Entry 8A5T (electron microscopy, 3.78 A resolution); this record covers chains A and B.

[Chain A (and B)]
Molecule: Major capsid protein
Organism: Saccharomyces cerevisiae
Notes: chain B of this document is another copy of the same molecule, construct and numbering; everything in this record applies to it too
Reference sequence: P32503 (GAG_SCVLA); residue numbers follow UniProt; this construct covers 1-680
Chain sequence (680 residues; numbered 1 to 680; the number before each row is that of its first residue):
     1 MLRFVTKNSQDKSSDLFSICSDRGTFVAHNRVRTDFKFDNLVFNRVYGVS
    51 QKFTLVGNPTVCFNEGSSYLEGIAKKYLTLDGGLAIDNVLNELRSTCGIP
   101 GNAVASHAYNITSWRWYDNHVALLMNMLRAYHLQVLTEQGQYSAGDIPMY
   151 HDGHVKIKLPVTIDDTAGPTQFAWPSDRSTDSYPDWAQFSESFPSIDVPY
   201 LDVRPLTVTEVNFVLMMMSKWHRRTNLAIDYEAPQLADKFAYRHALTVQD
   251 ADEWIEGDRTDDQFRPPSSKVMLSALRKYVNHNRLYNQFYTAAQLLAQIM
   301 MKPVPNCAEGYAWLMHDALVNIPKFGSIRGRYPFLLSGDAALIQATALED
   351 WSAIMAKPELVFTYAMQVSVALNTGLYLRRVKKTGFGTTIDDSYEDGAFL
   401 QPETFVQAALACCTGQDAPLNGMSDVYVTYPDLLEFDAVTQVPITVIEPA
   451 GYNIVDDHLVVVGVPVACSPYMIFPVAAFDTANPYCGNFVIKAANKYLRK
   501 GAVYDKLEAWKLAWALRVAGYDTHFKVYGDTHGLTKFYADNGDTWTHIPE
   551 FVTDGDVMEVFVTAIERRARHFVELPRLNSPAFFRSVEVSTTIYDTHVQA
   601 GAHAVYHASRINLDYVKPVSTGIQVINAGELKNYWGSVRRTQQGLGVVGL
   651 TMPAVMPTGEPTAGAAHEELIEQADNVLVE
Not modelled in the structure: 652-680
Swiss-Prot annotation at these positions:
  - modified residue: M1 (N-acetylmethionine)

[Interface between chain A and chain B]
Residue-residue contacts - 46 pairs, chain A then chain B:
  C62(A) with A245(B)
  N64(A) with Q188(B), hydrogen bond; H244(B); A245(B), hydrogen bond (side chain-backbone)
  E65(A) with S190(B); E191(B), hydrogen bond (side chain-backbone)
  G66(A) with S192(B)
  S67(A) with T96(B), hydrogen bond
  S68(A) with T96(B), hydrogen bond (backbone-backbone)
  D81(A) with N91(B); S95(B)
  G82(A) with S95(B)
  G83(A) with R94(B); S95(B)
  L84(A) with R94(B)
  I86(A) with P100(B), hydrophobic; G101(B)
  I111(A) with P100(B)
  T112(A) with P100(B)
  W114(A) with G98(B); P100(B)
  R115(A) with G98(B); I99(B); F193(B)
  W116(A) with G98(B), hydrogen bond (backbone-backbone); P100(B)
  L319(A) with L246(B), hydrophobic
  N321(A) with A245(B)
  D391(A) with K617(B)
  S393(A) with V619(B)
  E395(A) with R277(B), salt bridge
  D396(A) with R277(B), salt bridge; N281(B)
  L400(A) with P205(B); K278(B)
  Q401(A) with H282(B), hydrogen bond
  D425(A) with R204(B), salt bridge
  Y427(A) with R204(B); A245(B)
  P431(A) with T207(B)
  E435(A) with S274(B); R277(B), salt bridge
  K632(A) with E92(B), salt bridge; S95(B), hydrogen bond; F334(B)
  Q643(A) with T621(B)
Other interface residues (no listed pair), chain A (40 interface residues in all): Y117, D392, G397, P402, E403, D432, L434, D437, E630, Y634
Other interface residues (no listed pair), chain B (32 interface residues in all): C97, K270, S337

[In short]
40 residues of chain A face 32 of chain B across their interface, with 8 hydrogen bonds and 5 salt bridges.
Polar pairs include E395(A)-R277(B), D396(A)-R277(B) and D425(A)-R204(B).
Both chains are Major capsid protein (Saccharomyces cerevisiae). Entry 8A5T (Capsid structure of the L-A
helper virus from native viral communities) was determined by electron microscopy together with 8PE4 from the
same study.
